PDB entry 5VZH | X-ray diffraction, 1.95 A resolution | chains A and D of the 4 polymer chains in the assembly

== Chain A ==
Name: DNA-directed DNA/RNA polymerase mu
From: Homo sapiens
Notes: EC 2.7.7.7
UniProtKB: Q9NP87 (DPOLM_HUMAN); numbering as in UniProt; present here: 134-397, 410-494
Sequence (354 residues; numbered 129 to 494; 12 numbers in that range are skipped by the numbering (no residue carries them; nothing is unmodelled there); the number before each row is that of its first residue):
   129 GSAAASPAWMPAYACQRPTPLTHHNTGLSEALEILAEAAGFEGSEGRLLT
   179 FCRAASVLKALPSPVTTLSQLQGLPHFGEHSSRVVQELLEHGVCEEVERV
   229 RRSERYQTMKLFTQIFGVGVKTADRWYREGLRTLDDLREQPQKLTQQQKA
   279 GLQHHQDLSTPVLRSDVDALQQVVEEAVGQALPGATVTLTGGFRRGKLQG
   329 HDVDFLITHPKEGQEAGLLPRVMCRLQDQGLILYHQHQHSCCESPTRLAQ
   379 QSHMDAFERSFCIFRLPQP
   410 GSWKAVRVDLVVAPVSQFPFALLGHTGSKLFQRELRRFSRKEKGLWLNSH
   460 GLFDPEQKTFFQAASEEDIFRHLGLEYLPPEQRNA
Disordered / not traced: 129-137, 365-383
Construct notes: expression tag (129-133); linker (410); engineered mutation His434 (Trp in Q9NP87)
UniProt features mapped onto this chain:
  - region: Arg323 to Asp332 (Involved in ssDNA binding)
  - binding site (Mg(2+)): Asp330, Asp332, Asp418
  - site: Gly433 (Responsible for the low discrimination between dNTP and rNTP)
Metal / ion sites: Na+: Thr241, Ile243, Val246 (shared with 2 residues of chain P); Mg2+ site 1: Asp330, Asp332, Asp418 (together with UTP, glycolic acid); Mg2+ site 2: Asp330, Asp332 (together with UTP)
Small-molecule neighbours:
  - glycolic acid (GOA): His329, Asp330, Asp332, Arg416, Asp418
  - UTP (uridine 5'-triphosphate): Gly319, Gly320, Arg323, Lys325, Gln327, Gly328, His329, Asp330, Asp332, Asp418, Gly433, His434, Thr435, Gly436, Ser437, Lys438, Gln441
Reported in the primary citation:
  - mutagenesis - H329A (27-fold): decreased catalytic activity
  - mutagenesis - G433A (Kd 29 uM): unchanged binding to UTP
  - mutagenesis - G433A, G433S: unchanged catalytic activity

== Chain D ==
Molecule: 4-nt DNA strand
Sequence (4 nucleotides; numbered 1 to 4; the number before each row is that of its first residue):
     1 GCCG

== Interface between chain A and chain D ==
Pairs across the interface (16; chain A residue first):
  Ala140(A) - DG4(D)  phosphate contact
  Gly174(A) - DG1(D)  hydrogen bond to the base
  Arg175(A) - DG1(D)  salt bridge to the phosphate
  Thr178(A) - DG1(D)  hydrogen bond to the base
  Thr178(A) - DC2(D)  sugar contact
  Phe179(A) - DG1(D)  sugar contact
  Pro203(A) - DC3(D)  phosphate contact
  His204(A) - DC2(D)  phosphate contact
  His204(A) - DC3(D)  hydrogen bond to the phosphate
  Phe205(A) - DC3(D)  phosphate contact
  Gly206(A) - DC2(D)  hydrogen bond to the phosphate
  Glu207(A) - DC2(D)  hydrogen bond to the phosphate
  His208(A) - DG1(D)  salt bridge to the phosphate
  His208(A) - DC2(D)  hydrogen bond to the phosphate
  Ser209(A) - DG1(D)  phosphate contact
  Ser209(A) - DC2(D)  hydrogen bond to the phosphate
Other interface residues (no listed pair), chain A (15 interface residues in all): Arg181, Leu202, Ser210

== Overview ==
Chain A and chain D form an interface of 15 and 4 residues respectively; the contacts include 7 hydrogen bonds
and 2 salt bridges. Polar pairs include Gly174(A)-DG1(D), Thr178(A)-DG1(D) and His204(A)-DC3(D). From the
paper: H329A of chain A reduces catalytic activity; G433A and G433S of chain A leave catalytic activity
unchanged.
Chain A is DNA-directed DNA/RNA polymerase mu (Homo sapiens) and chain D is a 4-nt DNA strand; the structure,
Post-catalytic complex of human Polymerase Mu (W434H) mutant with incoming UTP, was determined by X-ray
diffraction (same publication as 5TWP, 5TWQ, 5TWR, 5TWS, 5VZ7, 5VZ8 and 9 further entries).
